4EYA - chains A and B of the 28 polymer chains in the assembly; structure by X-ray diffraction, 3.20 A resolution.

# Chain A (and B)
Protein: N utilization substance protein B homolog
Source organism: Aquifex aeolicus
Notes: chain B of this document is another copy of the same molecule, construct and numbering; everything in this record applies to it too
UniProt: O66530 (NUSB_AQUAE); residues 1-148 here = UniProt positions 1-148
Chain sequence (148 residues; each row starts with the number of its first residue):
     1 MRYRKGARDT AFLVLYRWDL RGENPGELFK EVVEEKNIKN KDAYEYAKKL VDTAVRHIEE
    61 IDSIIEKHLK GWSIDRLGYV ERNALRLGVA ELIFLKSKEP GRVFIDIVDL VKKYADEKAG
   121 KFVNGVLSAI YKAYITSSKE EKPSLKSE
Disordered / not traced: 139-148 (chain B: 1-2, 139-148)
What the authors report for this chain:
  - binding site for the 12-nt RNA strand: Lys36, Asn37, Lys39, Asn40, Lys113

# Chain A / chain B interface
Pairs across the interface - 10 pairs, chain A then chain B:
  Tyr16(A) - Glu34(B)  hydrogen bond (side chain-backbone)
  Tyr16(A) - Glu35(B)
  Leu20(A) - Glu31(B)
  Leu20(A) - Glu34(B)
  Leu20(A) - Glu35(B)
  Arg21(A) - Arg17(B)
  Arg21(A) - Glu31(B)
  Arg21(A) - Glu35(B)  salt bridge
  Glu23(A) - Arg21(B)  salt bridge
  Tyr79(A) - Glu34(B)
Interface residues without a listed pair, chain A (6 interface residues in all): Tyr114
Interface residues without a listed pair, chain B (7 interface residues in all): Glu27, Asn37

# Summary
Chain A and chain B form an interface of 6 and 7 residues respectively, with 1 hydrogen bond and 2 salt
bridges. Polar contacts include Arg21(A)-Glu35(B), Glu23(A)-Arg21(B) and Tyr16(A)-Glu34(B). From the paper: a
binding site for the 12-nt RNA strand at Lys36(A), Asn37(A) and Lys39(A) among others.
Both chains are N utilization substance protein B homolog (Aquifex aeolicus). Entry 4EYA (Crystal Structure of
a Plectonemic RNA Supercoil) was determined by X-ray diffraction.
